PDB entry 6HJC | X-ray diffraction, 2.51 A resolution | chain A

Chain A:
Name: Pre-glycoprotein polyprotein GP complex
From: Loei River mammarenavirus
UniProt: A0A023J4Z7 (A0A023J4Z7_9VIRU); numbering as in UniProt (aligned over 80-238)
Chain sequence (171 residues; row label = number of the first residue in the row):
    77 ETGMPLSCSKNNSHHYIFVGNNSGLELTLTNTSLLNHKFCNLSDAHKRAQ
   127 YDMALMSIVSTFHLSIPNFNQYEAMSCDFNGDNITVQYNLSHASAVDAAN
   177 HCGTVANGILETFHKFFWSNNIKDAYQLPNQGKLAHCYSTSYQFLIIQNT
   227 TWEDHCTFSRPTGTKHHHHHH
Not modelled in the structure: 77-78, 238-247
Differences from the reference sequence: expression tag (77-79, 239-247)
Cystine bridges: C84-C232, C116-C153, C178-C213
Glycans and other covalent adducts: N-acetylglucosamine (NAG) linked to N107, N159, N165, N225

In short:
N-acetylglucosamine is covalently linked to N107, N159, N165 and N225.
Chain A is Pre-glycoprotein polyprotein GP complex (Loei River mammarenavirus); the structure, Crystal
structure of Loei River virus GP1 glycoprotein at pH 8.0, was determined by X-ray diffraction together with
6HJ4, 6HJ5 and 6HJ6 from the same study.
